PDB entry 7TAF | electron microscopy, 2.00 A resolution | chains A and D of the 4 polymer chains in the assembly

Chain A:
Name: viral protein 1
Organism: enterovirus D68
UniProt: A0A097BW12 (A0A097BW12_HED68); residues 1-296 here correspond to UniProt positions 565-860 (UniProt number = residue number + 564)
Chain sequence (296 residues; numbered 1 to 296; the number before each row is that of its first residue):
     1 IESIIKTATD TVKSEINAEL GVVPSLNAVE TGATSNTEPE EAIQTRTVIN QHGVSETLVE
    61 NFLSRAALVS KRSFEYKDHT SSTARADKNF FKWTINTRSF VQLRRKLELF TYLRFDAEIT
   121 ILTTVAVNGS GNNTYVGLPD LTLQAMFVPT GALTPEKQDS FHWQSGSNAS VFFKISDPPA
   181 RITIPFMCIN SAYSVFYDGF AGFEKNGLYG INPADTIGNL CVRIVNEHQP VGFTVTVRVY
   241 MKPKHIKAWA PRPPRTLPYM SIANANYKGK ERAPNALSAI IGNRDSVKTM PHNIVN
Residues lining bound ligands: 11526092 (GFI; N,N-dimethyl-5-(3-{2-methyl-4-[5-(trifluoromethyl)-1,2,4-oxadiazol-3-yl]phenoxy}propyl)-1,2-oxazole-3-carboxamide): Trp93, Ile95, Thr97, Leu113, Phe115, Ala117, Ile119, Ile121, Ala145, Met146, Phe147, Ala169, Ser170, Val171, Ile182, Ile184, Tyr193, Ser194, Val195, Asp215, Ile217, Leu220, Val239, Met241

Chain D:
Name: viral protein 4
Organism: enterovirus D68
UniProt: A0A097BW12 (A0A097BW12_HED68); residues 1-68 here correspond to UniProt positions 2-69 (UniProt number = residue number + 1)
Chain sequence (68 residues; numbered 1 to 68; the number before each row is that of its first residue):
     1 GAQVTRQQTG THENANIATN GSHITYNQIN FYKDSYAASA SKQDFSQDPS KFTEPVVEGL
    61 KAGAPVLK
Disordered / not traced: 1-28, 68

How chain A and chain D interact:
Pairs across the interface (42; chain A residue first):
  Ile1(A) - Gln47(D)
  Ile1(A) - Asp48(D)  hydrogen bond (backbone-side chain)
  Ile1(A) - Ser50(D)  hydrogen bond (backbone-side chain)
  Glu2(A) - Gln47(D)
  Glu2(A) - Asp48(D)
  Ser3(A) - Phe45(D)
  Ser3(A) - Ser46(D)
  Ser3(A) - Gln47(D)  hydrogen bond (backbone-backbone)
  Ile4(A) - Phe45(D)
  Ile4(A) - Ser46(D)
  Ile5(A) - Phe45(D)  hydrogen bond (backbone-backbone)
  Ile5(A) - Gln47(D)
  Gly21(A) - Pro65(D)
  Val22(A) - Gly63(D)
  Val23(A) - Gly63(D)  hydrogen bond (backbone-backbone)
  Pro24(A) - Gly63(D)
  Ala28(A) - Val66(D)  hydrophobic
  Ala28(A) - Leu67(D)  hydrophobic
  Thr31(A) - Val56(D)
  Ala33(A) - Thr53(D)
  Thr34(A) - Thr53(D)  hydrogen bond (backbone-backbone)
  Asn36(A) - Lys61(D)
  Glu41(A) - Ala62(D)
  Ser55(A) - Phe45(D)
  Leu58(A) - Lys42(D)
  Leu58(A) - Asp44(D)
  Leu58(A) - Phe45(D)  hydrophobic
  Glu60(A) - Ala40(D)
  Glu60(A) - Ser41(D)  hydrogen bond (side chain-backbone)
  Glu60(A) - Lys42(D)
  Ser64(A) - Ala40(D)
  Asp116(A) - Tyr36(D)
  Thr183(A) - Tyr36(D)
  Pro185(A) - Tyr36(D)
  Lys244(A) - Tyr36(D)
  Lys244(A) - Ala37(D)  hydrogen bond (side chain-backbone)
  Lys244(A) - Ala38(D)  hydrogen bond (side chain-backbone)
  His245(A) - Tyr36(D)
  His245(A) - Ala38(D)  hydrogen bond (side chain-backbone)
  His245(A) - Ser39(D)  hydrogen bond (side chain-backbone)
  His245(A) - Ser41(D)
  Pro251(A) - Phe52(D)
Also at the interface, not in a pair above, chain A (31 interface residues in all): Lys6, Asn27, Gly32, Val54, Asn61, Ile184
Also at the interface, not in a pair above, chain D (26 interface residues in all): Ser35, Glu54, Pro55, Leu60

Summary:
The interface between chain A and chain D involves 31 residues on one side and 26 on the other; the contacts
include 11 hydrogen bonds. Among the polar pairs are Ile1(A)-Asp48(D), Ile1(A)-Ser50(D) and Glu60(A)-Ser41(D).
Ligands of chain A: 11526092.
Here chain A is viral protein 1 and chain D is viral protein 4, both from enterovirus D68. Entry 7TAF (Cryo-EM
structure of Human Enterovirus D68 US/MO/14-18947 strain virion in complex with inhibitor 11526092) was
determined by electron microscopy.
